PDB entry 3HVF | X-ray diffraction, 1.50 A resolution | chain A

== Chain A ==
Protein: CTX-M-9 extended-spectrum beta-lactamase
Organism: Escherichia coli
Notes: EC 3.5.2.6
UniProt: Q9L5C8 (Q9L5C8_ECOLX); the author numbering skips numbers that UniProt does not, so the offset changes along the chain: 25-57 = UniProt 29-61; 59-238 = UniProt 62-241; 240-252 = UniProt 242-254; 254-290 = UniProt 255-291
Sequence (263 residues; numbered 25 to 290; 3 numbers in that range are skipped by the numbering (no residue carries them; nothing is unmodelled there); the number before each row is that of its first residue):
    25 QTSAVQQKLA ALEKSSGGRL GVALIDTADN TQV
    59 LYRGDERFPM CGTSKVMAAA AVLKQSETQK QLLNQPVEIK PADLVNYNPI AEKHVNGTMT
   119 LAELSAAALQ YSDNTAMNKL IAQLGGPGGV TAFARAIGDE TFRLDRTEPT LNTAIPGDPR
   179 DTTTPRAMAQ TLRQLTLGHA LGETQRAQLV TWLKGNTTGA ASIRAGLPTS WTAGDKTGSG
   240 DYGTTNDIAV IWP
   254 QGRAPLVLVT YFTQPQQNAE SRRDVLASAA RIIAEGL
Differences from the reference sequence: engineered mutation Gly-70 (Ser73 in Q9L5C8)
Small-molecule neighbours: Penicillin, hydroxylated form (PNK; (2R,4S)-2-{(R)-carboxy[(phenylacetyl)amino]methyl}-5,5-dimethyl-1,3-thiazolidine-4-carboxylic acid): Cys-69, Gly-70, Lys-73, Asn-104, Tyr-105, Tyr-129, Ser-130, Asn-132, Asn-170, Thr-216, Lys-234, Thr-235, Gly-236, Ser-237, Gly-238, Asp-240
Reported in the primary citation:
  - binding site for Penicillin, hydroxylated form: Lys-73, Ser-237
  - mutagenesis - S70G: abolished catalytic activity on benzylpenicillin and cefotaxime

== In short ==
Chain A binds Penicillin, hydroxylated form. The paper reports a binding site for Penicillin, hydroxylated
form at Lys-73 and Ser-237; S70G abolishes catalytic activity on benzylpenicillin and cefotaxime.
Chain A is CTX-M-9 extended-spectrum beta-lactamase (Escherichia coli); the structure, X-ray crystallographic
structure of CTX-M-9 S70G in complex with hydrolyzed benzylpenicillin, was determined by X-ray diffraction,
deposited together with 3HRE and 3HLW.
